PDB entry 7XJA | electron microscopy, 3.50 A resolution | chains A and B

Chain A (and B):
Molecule: Chloride channel protein 2
Source organism: Homo sapiens
Notes: chain B of this document is another copy of the same molecule, construct and numbering; everything in this record applies to it too
UniProt: P51788 (CLCN2_HUMAN); numbering as in UniProt (aligned over 1-898)
Amino-acid sequence (898 residues; each row starts with the number of its first residue):
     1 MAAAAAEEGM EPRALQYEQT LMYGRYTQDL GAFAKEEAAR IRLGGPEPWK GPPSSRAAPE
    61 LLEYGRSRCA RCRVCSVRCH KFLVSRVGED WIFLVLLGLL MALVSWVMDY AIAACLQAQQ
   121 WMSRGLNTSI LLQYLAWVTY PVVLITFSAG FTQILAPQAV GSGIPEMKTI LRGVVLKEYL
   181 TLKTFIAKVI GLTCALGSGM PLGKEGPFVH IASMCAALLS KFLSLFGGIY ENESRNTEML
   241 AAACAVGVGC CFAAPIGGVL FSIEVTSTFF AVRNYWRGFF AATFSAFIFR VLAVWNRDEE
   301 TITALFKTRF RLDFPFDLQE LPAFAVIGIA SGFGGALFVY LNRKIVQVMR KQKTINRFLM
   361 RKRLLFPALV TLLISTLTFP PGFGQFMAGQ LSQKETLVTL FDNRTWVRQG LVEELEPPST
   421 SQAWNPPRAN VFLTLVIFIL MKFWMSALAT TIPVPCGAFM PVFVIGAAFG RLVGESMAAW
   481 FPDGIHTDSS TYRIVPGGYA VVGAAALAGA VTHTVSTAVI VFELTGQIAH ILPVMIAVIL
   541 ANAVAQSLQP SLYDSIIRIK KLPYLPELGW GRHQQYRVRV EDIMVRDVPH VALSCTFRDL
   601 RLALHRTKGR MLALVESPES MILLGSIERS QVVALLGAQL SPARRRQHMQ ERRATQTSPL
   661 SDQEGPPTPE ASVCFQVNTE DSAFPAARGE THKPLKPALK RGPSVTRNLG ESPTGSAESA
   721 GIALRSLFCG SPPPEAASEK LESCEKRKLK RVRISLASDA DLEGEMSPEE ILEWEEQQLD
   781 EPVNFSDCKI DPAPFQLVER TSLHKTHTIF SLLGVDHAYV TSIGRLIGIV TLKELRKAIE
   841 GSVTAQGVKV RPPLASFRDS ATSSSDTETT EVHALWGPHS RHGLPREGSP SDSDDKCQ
Disordered / not traced: 1-88, 561-898
Curated features (UniProtKB/Swiss-Prot):
  - region: Q16 to A34 (Essential for channel gating by both voltage and cell volume), E36 to W49 (Modulates channel gating by both voltage and cell volume)
  - motif: G161 to P165 (Selectivity filter part_1), G203 to P207 (Selectivity filter part_2), G457 to P461 (Selectivity filter part_3), L812, L813 (Basolateral membrane sorting)
  - binding site (chloride): S162, F459, Y553
  - site: E205 (Protopore gate), H530 (Couples extracellular acidification to the channel closure)
  - modified residue: A2 (N-acetylalanine), T20 (Phosphothreonine), S712 (Phosphoserine), S758 (Phosphoserine)
  - natural variant: M22 (M22K: In HALD2), G24 (G24D: In HALD2), Y26 (Y26N: In HALD2), P48 (P48R: Reduces channel activity), R68 (R68H: Reduces channel activity), L144 to I145 (deletion: In LKPAT), R172 (R172Q: In HALD2), G199 (G199A: No effect), R235 (R235Q: In EJM8), K362 (deletion: In HALD2), A500 (A500V: In LKPAT), R577 (R577Q: In EIG11), 11 further natural variant entries in UniProt
  - mutagenesis: A14 to Q28 (Results in larger currents, faster activation kinetics and less rectification), L812 (L812A: Missorted to apical membrane of epithelial cells; when associated with A-813), L813 (L813A: Missorted to apical membrane of epithelial cells; when associated with A-812)
Reported in the primary citation:
  - specificity-determining residues: S162, E205, Y553
  - disease-associated variants - A500V: decreased localization (citing earlier work)
  - disease-associated variants - G98R, V174S, G466E, R471C, G503R (citing earlier work)

How chain A and chain B interact:
Residue-residue contacts (60; chain A residue first):
  P255(A) with M535(B), hydrophobic
  L260(A) with L260(B), hydrophobic
  I263(A) with V272(B)
  E264(A) with Y275(B); W276(B), hydrogen bond
  S267(A) with V272(B)
  T268(A) with F270(B); A271(B); V272(B), hydrogen bond (backbone-backbone)
  F269(A) with F270(B); A271(B), hydrophobic
  F270(A) with T268(B); F269(B); F270(B), hydrogen bond (backbone-backbone)
  A271(A) with T268(B); F269(B), hydrophobic
  V272(A) with I263(B); S267(B); T268(B), hydrogen bond (backbone-backbone)
  Y275(A) with E264(B)
  W276(A) with E264(B), hydrogen bond; H513(B); V515(B)
  F279(A) with V515(B), hydrophobic
  F280(A) with I539(B), hydrophobic
  T283(A) with M535(B)
  F287(A) with L321(B), hydrophobic; L532(B), hydrophobic; I536(B), hydrophobic
  E300(A) with F314(B)
  T301(A) with F314(B)
  I302(A) with L532(B), hydrophobic
  T303(A) with D313(B)
  L312(A) with T308(B); Q527(B)
  F314(A) with E300(B); T301(B)
  F316(A) with I302(B)
  L318(A) with I302(B), hydrophobic
  L321(A) with F287(B), hydrophobic
  V515(A) with Y275(B), hydrophobic; W276(B); F279(B), hydrophobic
  V519(A) with I256(B), hydrophobic
  F522(A) with I528(B)
  E523(A) with I531(B)
  G526(A) with I528(B)
  Q527(A) with L312(B)
  I528(A) with F522(B); G526(B); I528(B), hydrophobic
  I531(A) with E523(B)
  L532(A) with F287(B), hydrophobic; I302(B), hydrophobic
  M535(A) with F279(B), hydrophobic; T283(B)
  I536(A) with F287(B), hydrophobic
  I539(A) with F279(B), hydrophobic; F280(B), hydrophobic
  Q546(A) with W276(B)
Other interface residues (no listed pair), chain A (43 interface residues in all): I256, V294, D313, D488, H513
Other interface residues (no listed pair), chain B (45 interface residues in all): P255, F284, V294, R297, T303, F316, L318, V519, Q546

In short:
The interface between chain A and chain B involves 43 residues on one side and 45 on the other, with 5
hydrogen bonds. Polar contacts include E264(A)-W276(B), T268(A)-V272(B) and F270(A)-F270(B). From the paper:
A500V of chain A reduces localization; specificity determinants S162(A), E205(A) and Y553(A).
Both chains are Chloride channel protein 2 (Homo sapiens). Entry 7XJA (TMD masked refine map of human ClC-2)
was determined by electron microscopy together with 8GQU and 7XF5 from the same study.
